PDB entry 8V50 | X-ray diffraction, 2.65 A resolution | chains A and B of the 5 polymer chains in the assembly

== Chain A ==
Protein: HLA-B35
Source organism: Homo sapiens
UniProtKB: O19626 (O19626_HUMAN); residues 2-275 here correspond to UniProt positions 26-299 (UniProt number = residue number + 24)
Chain sequence (274 residues; numbered 2 to 275; the number before each row is that of its first residue):
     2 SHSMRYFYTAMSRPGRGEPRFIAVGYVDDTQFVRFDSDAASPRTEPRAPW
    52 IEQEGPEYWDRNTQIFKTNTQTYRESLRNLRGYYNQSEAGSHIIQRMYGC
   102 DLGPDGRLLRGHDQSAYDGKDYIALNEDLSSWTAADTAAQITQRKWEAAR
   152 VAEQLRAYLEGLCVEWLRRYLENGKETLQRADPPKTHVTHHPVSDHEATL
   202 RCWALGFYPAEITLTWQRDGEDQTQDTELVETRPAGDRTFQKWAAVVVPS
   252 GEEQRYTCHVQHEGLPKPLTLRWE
Not modelled in the structure: 275
Disulfide bonds: C101-C164, C203-C259

== Chain B ==
Protein: Beta-2-microglobulin
Source organism: Homo sapiens
Notes: engineered mutation(s): artificial starting M
UniProtKB: P61769 (B2MG_HUMAN); residues 1-99 here correspond to UniProt positions 21-119 (UniProt number = residue number + 20)
Chain sequence (100 residues; row label = number of the first residue in the row; numbering starts at 0):
     0 MIQRTPKIQVYSRHPAENGKSNFLNCYVSGFHPSDIEVDLLKNGERIEKV
    50 EHSDLSFSKDWSFYLLYYTEFTPTEKDEYACRVNHVTLSQPKIVKWDRDM
Not modelled in the structure: 0
Differences from the reference sequence: initiating methionine (0)
Disulfide bonds: C25-C80
UniProt features mapped onto this chain:
  - modified residue: Q2 (Pyrrolidone carboxylic acid)
  - glycosylation: I1 (N-linked (Glc) (glycation) isoleucine), K19 (N-linked (Glc) (glycation) lysine), K41 (N-linked (Glc) (glycation) lysine), K48 (N-linked (Glc) (glycation) lysine), K58 (N-linked (Glc) (glycation) lysine), K91 (N-linked (Glc) (glycation) lysine), K94 (N-linked (Glc) (glycation) lysine)

== Chain A / chain B interface ==
Contacting residue pairs - 61 pairs, chain A then chain B:
  F8(A) - S55(B)
  F8(A) - F56(B)
  Y9(A) - F56(B)
  T10(A) - L54(B)
  T10(A) - F56(B)
  T10(A) - F62(B)
  M12(A) - S33(B)  hydrogen bond
  M12(A) - D34(B)
  I23(A) - L54(B)
  V25(A) - D53(B)
  Y27(A) - S55(B)
  Y27(A) - Y63(B)  hydrogen bond
  Q32(A) - D53(B)  hydrogen bond
  R35(A) - D53(B)  salt bridge
  R48(A) - D53(B)  salt bridge
  I94(A) - P32(B)  hydrophobic
  I94(A) - S33(B)
  I94(A) - F62(B)  hydrophobic
  Q96(A) - H31(B)  hydrogen bond
  Q96(A) - F56(B)
  Q96(A) - W60(B)  hydrogen bond (side chain-backbone)
  Q96(A) - F62(B)
  R97(A) - F56(B)
  M98(A) - F56(B)  hydrophobic
  M98(A) - W60(B)  hydrophobic
  Q115(A) - W60(B)
  S116(A) - W60(B)
  A117(A) - W60(B)  hydrophobic
  D119(A) - I1(B)
  D119(A) - H31(B)
  G120(A) - R3(B)
  G120(A) - H31(B)
  G120(A) - W60(B)
  K121(A) - I1(B)
  D122(A) - W60(B)  hydrogen bond
  H192(A) - D98(B)  salt bridge
  R202(A) - D98(B)  hydrogen bond (side chain-backbone)
  R202(A) - M99(B)
  W204(A) - D98(B)
  W204(A) - M99(B)  hydrophobic
  L206(A) - P14(B)  hydrophobic
  V231(A) - Q8(B)
  E232(A) - Q8(B)  hydrogen bond (backbone-side chain)
  E232(A) - Y26(B)
  E232(A) - S28(B)  hydrogen bond
  T233(A) - Y26(B)
  R234(A) - Q8(B)  hydrogen bond
  R234(A) - Y10(B)
  R234(A) - M99(B)  hydrogen bond (side chain-backbone)
  P235(A) - Y10(B)  hydrogen bond (backbone-side chain)
  P235(A) - Y26(B)
  P235(A) - L65(B)
  A236(A) - R12(B)
  A236(A) - N24(B)  hydrogen bond (backbone-side chain)
  G237(A) - R12(B)
  G237(A) - L65(B)
  D238(A) - R12(B)  salt bridge
  Q242(A) - Y10(B)
  Q242(A) - S11(B)
  Q242(A) - R12(B)  hydrogen bond (side chain-backbone)
  W244(A) - M99(B)  hydrogen bond (side chain-backbone)
Other interface residues (no listed pair), chain B (27 interface residues in all): K6, H13, D59

== Summary ==
35 residues of chain A face 27 of chain B across their interface; the contacts include 15 hydrogen bonds and 4
salt bridges. Polar pairs include R35(A)-D53(B), R48(A)-D53(B) and H192(A)-D98(B).
Chain A is HLA-B35 and chain B is Beta-2-microglobulin, both from Homo sapiens; the structure, Crystal
structure of a HLA-B*35:01-NP6 with D1 TCR, was determined by X-ray diffraction (same publication as 8V4Z,
8V51 and 8EMF).
